Entry 2OMY (X-ray diffraction, 1.70 A resolution); this record covers chains A and B.

== Chain A ==
Molecule: Internalin-A
Organism: Listeria monocytogenes
Notes: fragment: internalin domain
UniProt: P25146 (INLA_LISMO); residues 36-495 here = UniProt positions 36-495
Sequence (461 residues; row label = number of the first residue in the row):
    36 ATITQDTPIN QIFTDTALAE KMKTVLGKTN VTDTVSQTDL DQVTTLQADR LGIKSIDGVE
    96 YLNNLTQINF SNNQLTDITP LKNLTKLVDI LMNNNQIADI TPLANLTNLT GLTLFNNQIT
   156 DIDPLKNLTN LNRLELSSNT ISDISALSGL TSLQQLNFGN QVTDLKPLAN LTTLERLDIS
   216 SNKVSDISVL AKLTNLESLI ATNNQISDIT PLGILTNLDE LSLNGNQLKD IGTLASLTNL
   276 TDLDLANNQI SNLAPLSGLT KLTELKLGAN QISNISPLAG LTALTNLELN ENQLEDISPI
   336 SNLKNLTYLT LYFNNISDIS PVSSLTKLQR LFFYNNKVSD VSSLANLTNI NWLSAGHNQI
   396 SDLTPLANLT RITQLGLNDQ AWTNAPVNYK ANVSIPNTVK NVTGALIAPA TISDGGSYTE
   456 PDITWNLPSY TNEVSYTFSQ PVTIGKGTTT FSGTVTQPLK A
Construct notes: engineered mutation Asn192 (Ser in P25146); cloning artifact (496)
Ion coordination: Ca2+ near Glu326 (its only coordinating residue here)

== Chain B ==
Molecule: Epithelial-cadherin
Organism: Homo sapiens
Notes: fragment: N-terminal domain of human E-cadherin
UniProt: P12830 (CADH1_HUMAN); residues 2-100 here correspond to UniProt positions 156-254 (UniProt number = residue number + 154)
Sequence (105 residues; row label = number of the first residue in the row; numbers below 1 keep their minus sign (Gly-3 is residue -3)):
    -3 GPLGSWVIPP ISCPENEKGP FPKNLVQIKS NKDKEGKVFY SITGQGADTP PVGVFIIERE
    57 TGWLKVTEPL DRERIATYTL FSHAVSSNGN AVEDPMEILI TVTDQ
Construct notes: cloning artifact (-3 to 1, 101)
Ion coordination: Ca2+: Glu11, Asp67, Glu69

== How chain A and chain B interact ==
Pairs across the interface (54; chain A residue first):
  Arg85(A) with Val48(B), hydrogen bond (side chain-backbone); Gly49(B); Val50(B); Glu64(B), salt bridge
  Phe150(A) with Phe17(B); Pro18(B); Thr63(B)
  Glu170(A) with Pro16(B); Phe17(B), hydrogen bond (side chain-backbone)
  Ser172(A) with Pro18(B)
  Gln190(A) with Lys14(B); Gly15(B), hydrogen bond (side chain-backbone); Pro16(B)
  Leu191(A) with Pro16(B)
  Asn192(A) with Pro16(B); Phe17(B), hydrogen bond (side chain-backbone)
  Arg211(A) with Gly15(B), hydrogen bond (side chain-backbone); Pro16(B); Lys19(B)
  Ile235(A) with Lys19(B)
  Asn238(A) with Trp59(B)
  Glu255(A) with Lys19(B), salt bridge
  Asn259(A) with Gln23(B), hydrogen bond; Trp59(B)
  Asp279(A) with Trp59(B)
  Lys301(A) with Gln23(B); Trp59(B)
  Glu323(A) with Lys25(B), salt bridge
  Glu326(A) with Lys30(B), salt bridge
  Tyr343(A) with Val3(B); Ile4(B); Pro5(B), hydrophobic
  Tyr347(A) with Val3(B), hydrophobic; Lys25(B); Asn27(B)
  Phe348(A) with Lys30(B)
  Arg365(A) with Ile4(B), hydrogen bond (side chain-backbone); Pro5(B); Pro6(B)
  Phe367(A) with Trp2(B); Val3(B), hydrophobic; Ile4(B)
  Trp387(A) with Leu-1(B), hydrophobic; Ile4(B), hydrophobic; Met92(B), hydrophobic
  Ser389(A) with Leu-1(B)
  Gln409(A) with Pro-2(B); Leu-1(B), hydrogen bond (side chain-backbone); Met92(B)
  Leu410(A) with Leu-1(B)
  Gly411(A) with Leu-1(B)
  Thr483(A) with Gly-3(B); Pro-2(B)
  Thr484(A) with Gly-3(B)
Also at the interface, not in a pair above, chain A (38 interface residues in all): Asn107, Asn128, Asp213, Ser233, Thr237, Asn282, Asn321, Thr345, Leu388, Thr485
Also at the interface, not in a pair above, chain B (28 interface residues in all): Asn20, Pro47, Thr57
Interface features reported in the paper:
  - specific contacts: Asn192(A)-Phe17(B) (hydrogen bond)

== In short ==
Chain A and chain B form an interface of 38 and 28 residues respectively; the contacts include 8 hydrogen
bonds and 4 salt bridges. Polar contacts include Arg85(A)-Glu64(B), Glu255(A)-Lys19(B) and Glu323(A)-Lys25(B).
The authors report a hydrogen bond between Asn192(A) and Phe17(B).
Here chain A is Internalin-A (Listeria monocytogenes) and chain B is Epithelial-cadherin (Homo sapiens). Entry
2OMY (Crystal structure of InlA S192N/hEC1 complex) was determined by X-ray diffraction (same publication as
2OMV and 2OMW).
